PDB entry 2RD4 | X-ray diffraction, 2.97 A resolution | chains A and B

[Chain A]
Protein: Phospholipase A2 isoform 1
From: Naja sagittifera
Notes: EC 3.1.1.4
Reference sequence: P60043 (PA21B_NAJSG); the author numbering skips numbers that UniProt does not, so the offset changes along the chain: 1-15 = UniProt 8-22; 17-120 = UniProt 23-126
Sequence (119 residues; each row starts with the number of its first residue; note: 1 number in that range is skipped by the numbering (no residue carries it; nothing is unmodelled there)):
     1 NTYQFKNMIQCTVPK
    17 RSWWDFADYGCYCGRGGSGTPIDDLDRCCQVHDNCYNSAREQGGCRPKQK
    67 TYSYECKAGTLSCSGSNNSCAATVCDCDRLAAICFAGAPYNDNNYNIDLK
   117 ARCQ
Cystine bridges: Cys11-Cys72, Cys27-Cys119, Cys29-Cys45, Cys44-Cys100, Cys51-Cys93, Cys61-Cys86, Cys79-Cys91
Bound ions: Ca2+: Asp24, Asn112 (shared with Asp24(B), Asn112(B) of chain B)

[Chain B]
Protein: Phospholipase A2 isoform 2
From: Naja sagittifera
Notes: EC 3.1.1.4
Reference sequence: P60044 (PA22_NAJSG); the author numbering skips numbers that UniProt does not, so the offset changes along the chain: 1-15 = UniProt 8-22; 17-120 = UniProt 23-126
Sequence (119 residues; numbered 1 to 120; 1 number in that range is skipped by the numbering (no residue carries it; nothing is unmodelled there); the number before each row is that of its first residue):
     1 NRWQFKNMISCTVPS
    17 RSWWDFADYGCYCGRGGSGTPVDDLDRCCQVHDNCYNEAEKISGCNPRFR
    67 TYSYECTAGTLTCTGRNNACAASVCDCDRLAAICFAGAPYNDNNYNIDLQ
   117 ARCN
Cystine bridges: Cys11-Cys72, Cys27-Cys119, Cys29-Cys45, Cys44-Cys100, Cys51-Cys93, Cys61-Cys86, Cys79-Cys91
Bound ions: Ca2+ site 1: Asp24, Asn112 (shared with Asp24(A), Asn112(A) of chain A); Ca2+ site 2: Tyr28, Gly30, Gly32, Asp49

[Chain A / chain B interface]
Residue-residue contacts - 29 pairs, chain A then chain B:
  Trp20(A) - Gln116(B)
  Trp20(A) - Asn120(B)
  Asp24(A) - Leu115(B)
  Tyr28(A) - Arg31(B)  hydrogen bond (backbone-side chain)
  Gly30(A) - Arg31(B)  hydrogen bond (backbone-side chain)
  Arg31(A) - Ala23(B)
  Arg31(A) - Asp24(B)  salt bridge
  Arg31(A) - Gly26(B)
  Arg31(A) - Cys27(B)  hydrogen bond (side chain-backbone)
  Arg31(A) - Cys29(B)  hydrogen bond (side chain-backbone)
  Arg31(A) - Gly30(B)
  Arg31(A) - Arg31(B)  hydrogen bond (side chain-backbone)
  Gly32(A) - Arg31(B)
  Gly33(A) - Arg31(B)
  Ser34(A) - Trp20(B)
  Asp49(A) - Arg31(B)  salt bridge
  Arg62(A) - Asn53(B)  hydrogen bond
  Arg62(A) - Glu56(B)  salt bridge
  Asn112(A) - Asn112(B)  hydrogen bond
  Asn112(A) - Ile113(B)
  Ile113(A) - Asn112(B)  hydrogen bond (backbone-side chain)
  Asp114(A) - Tyr111(B)  hydrogen bond
  Leu115(A) - Trp20(B)
  Leu115(A) - Asp24(B)
  Lys116(A) - Trp20(B)
  Lys116(A) - Asp21(B)  salt bridge
  Lys116(A) - Tyr111(B)
  Cys119(A) - Trp20(B)
  Gln120(A) - Trp20(B)
Other interface residues (no listed pair), chain A (23 interface residues in all): Ser18, Ala23, Asn53, Arg56, Gln65, Tyr111
Other interface residues (no listed pair), chain B (25 interface residues in all): Ser18, Tyr25, Tyr28, Gly33, Ser34, Asn62, Phe65, Asp114

[Overview]
Chain A and chain B form an interface of 23 and 25 residues respectively, with 9 hydrogen bonds and 4 salt
bridges. Polar contacts include Arg31(A)-Asp24(B), Asp49(A)-Arg31(B) and Arg62(A)-Glu56(B). Asp24(A),
Asn112(A), Asp24(B) and Asn112(B) coordinate Ca2+ site 1.
Here chain A is Phospholipase A2 isoform 1 and chain B is Phospholipase A2 isoform 2, both from Naja
sagittifera. Entry 2RD4 (Design of specific inhibitors of Phospholipase A2: Crystal structure of the complex
of phospholipase A2 with ...) was determined by X-ray diffraction.
